Entry 2W2S (X-ray diffraction, 2.75 A resolution); this record covers chain A.

# Chain A
Name: Matrix protein
Source organism: Lagos bat virus
Reference sequence: Q6JAM6 (MATRX_LBV); numbering as in UniProt (aligned over 1-202)
Amino-acid sequence (202 residues; each row starts with the number of its first residue):
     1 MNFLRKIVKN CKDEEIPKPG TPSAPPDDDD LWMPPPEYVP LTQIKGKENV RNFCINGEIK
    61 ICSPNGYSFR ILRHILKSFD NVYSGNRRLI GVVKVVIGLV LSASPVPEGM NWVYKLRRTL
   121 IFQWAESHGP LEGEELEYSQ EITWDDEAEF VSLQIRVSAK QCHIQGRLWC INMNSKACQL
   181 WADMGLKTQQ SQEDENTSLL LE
Unresolved in the structure: 1-29, 38-47
Cystine bridges: Cys-54/Cys-162
Curated features (UniProtKB/Swiss-Prot):
  - motif: Pro-35 to Tyr-38 (PPXY motif)
From the paper describing this entry:
  - contacts within the chain: Met-33/Tyr-67 (hydrogen bond), Pro-34/Trp-112 (hydrogen bond), Pro-36/Trp-112 (hydrophobic contact), Pro-36/Pro-107 (hydrophobic contact), Pro-36/Met-110 (backbone contact), Pro-36/Asn-111 (backbone contact)
  - self-association interface (contacts with another copy of this molecule): Asp-30 to Glu-37

# Summary
From the paper: a self-association interface involving Asp-30; contacts within the chain involving Met-33,
Tyr-67 and Pro-34 among others.
Chain A is Matrix protein (Lagos bat virus); the structure, Structure of the Lagos bat virus matrix protein,
was determined by X-ray diffraction (same publication as 2W2R).
